Entry 8F2K (electron microscopy, 2.90 A resolution); this record covers chains A and G of the 7 polymer chains in the assembly.

[Chain A]
Protein: ATP synthase subunit alpha
Source organism: Saccharomyces cerevisiae
UniProt: A0A6A5Q4L9 (A0A6A5Q4L9_YEASX); residues 26-510 here correspond to UniProt positions 61-545 (UniProt number = residue number + 35)
Sequence (485 residues; numbered 26 to 510; the number before each row is that of its first residue):
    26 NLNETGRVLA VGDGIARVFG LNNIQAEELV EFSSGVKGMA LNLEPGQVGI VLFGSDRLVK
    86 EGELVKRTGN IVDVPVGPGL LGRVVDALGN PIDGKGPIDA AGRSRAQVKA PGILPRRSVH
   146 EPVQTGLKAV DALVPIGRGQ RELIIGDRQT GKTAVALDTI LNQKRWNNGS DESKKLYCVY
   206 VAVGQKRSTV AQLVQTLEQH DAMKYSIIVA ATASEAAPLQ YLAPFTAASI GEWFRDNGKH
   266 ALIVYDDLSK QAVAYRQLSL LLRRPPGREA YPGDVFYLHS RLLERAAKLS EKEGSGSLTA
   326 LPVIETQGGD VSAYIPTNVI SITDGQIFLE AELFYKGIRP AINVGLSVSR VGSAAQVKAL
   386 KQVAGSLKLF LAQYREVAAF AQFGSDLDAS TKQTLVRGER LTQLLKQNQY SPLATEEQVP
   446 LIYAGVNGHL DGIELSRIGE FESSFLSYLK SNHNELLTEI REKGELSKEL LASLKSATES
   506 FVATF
Metal / ion sites: Mg2+: Thr178 (together with ATP)
Residues lining bound ligands: ATP (adenosine-5'-triphosphate): Asp172, Arg173, Gln174, Thr175, Gly176, Lys177, Thr178, Ala179, Glu330, Phe359, Arg364, Pro365, Gln432, Asn433, Gln434
Reported in the primary citation:
  - binding site for Cruentaren A: Val336, Ile345, Gln351, Phe353, Val369, Val373, Lys393, Leu394, Ala397

[Chain G]
Protein: ATP synthase subunit gamma
Source organism: Saccharomyces cerevisiae
UniProt: A0A6A5Q493 (A0A6A5Q493_YEASX); residues 1-275 here correspond to UniProt positions 34-308 (UniProt number = residue number + 33)
Sequence (275 residues; row label = number of the first residue in the row):
     1 ATLKEVEMRL KSIKNIEKIT KTMKIVASTR LSKAEKAKIS AKKMDEAEQL FYKNAETKNL
    61 DVEATETGAP KELIVAITSD KGLCGSIHSQ LAKAVRRHLN DQPNADIVTI GDKIKMQLLR
   121 THPNNIKLSI NGIGKDAPTF QESALIADKL LSVMKAGTYP KISIFYNDPV SSLSFEPSEK
   181 PIFNAKTIEQ SPSFGKFEID TDANVPRDLF EYTLANQMLT AMAQGYAAEI SARRNAMDNA
   241 SKNAGDMINR YSILYNRTRQ AVITNELVDI ITGAS
Disordered / not traced: 43-217

[How chain A and chain G interact]
Pairs across the interface - 18 pairs, chain A then chain G:
  Pro291(A) with Ile270(G), hydrophobic; Ala274(G), hydrophobic
  Gly292(A) with Leu267(G); Ile270(G)
  Arg293(A) with Ile263(G); Leu267(G); Ile270(G)
  Glu294(A) with Ile270(G)
  Ala295(A) with Ile270(G)
  Ala404(A) with Thr22(G)
  Phe405(A) with Thr22(G); Ile25(G), hydrophobic
  Phe408(A) with Ile19(G), hydrophobic; Thr22(G); Met23(G), hydrophobic
  Ser410(A) with Val26(G)
  Asp411(A) with Thr29(G), hydrogen bond (backbone-side chain); Arg30(G), salt bridge
Other interface residues (no listed pair), chain A (11 interface residues in all): Leu412
Other interface residues (no listed pair), chain G (13 interface residues in all): Lys18, Ile271

[In short]
Chain A and chain G form an interface of 11 and 13 residues respectively, with 1 hydrogen bond and 1 salt
bridge. Polar contacts include Asp411(A)-Arg30(G) and Asp411(A)-Thr29(G). Bound to chain A: ATP. The paper
reports a binding site for Cruentaren A at Val336(A), Ile345(A) and Gln351(A) among others.
Here chain A is ATP synthase subunit alpha and chain G is ATP synthase subunit gamma, both from Saccharomyces
cerevisiae. Entry 8F2K (Structure of yeast F1-ATPase) was determined by electron microscopy.
